Entry 8COM (electron microscopy, 3.30 A resolution); this record covers chains G and I of the 10 polymer chains in the assembly.

# Chain G
Protein: Histone H2A
From: Trypanosoma brucei brucei TREU927
UniProtKB: Q57YA3 (Q57YA3_TRYB2); residues 1-133 here correspond to UniProt positions 2-134 (UniProt number = residue number + 1)
Sequence (133 residues; numbered 1 to 133; the number before each row is that of its first residue):
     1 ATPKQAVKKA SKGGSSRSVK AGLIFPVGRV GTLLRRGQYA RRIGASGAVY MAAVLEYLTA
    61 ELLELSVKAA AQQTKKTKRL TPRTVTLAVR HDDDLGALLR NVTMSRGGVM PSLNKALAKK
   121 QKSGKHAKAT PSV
Disordered / not traced: 1-13, 112-133
From the paper describing this entry:
  - binding site for Widom 601 145 bp DNA (127-mer ordered and built) (chain I): Arg41
  - post-translational modification sites: Lys68 (citing earlier work)

# Chain I
Molecule: Widom 601 145 bp DNA (127-mer ordered and built)
From: synthetic construct
Sequence (145 nucleotides; numbered -72 to 72; the number before each row is that of its first residue; numbers below 1 keep their minus sign (DA-72 is residue -72)):
   -72 ATCGATGTAT ATATCTGACA CGTGCCTGGA GACTAGGGAG TAATCCCCTT GGCGGTTAAA
   -12 ACGCGGGGGA CAGCGCGTAC GTGCGTTTAA GCGGTGCTAG AGCTGTCTAC GACCAATTGA
    48 GCGGCCTCGG CACCGGGATT CTGAT
Disordered / not traced: -72 to -60, 68-72

# Interface between chain G and chain I
Pairs across the interface - 14 pairs, chain G then chain I:
  Gly14(G) with DA47(I), phosphate contact
  Ser15(G) with DA47(I), phosphate contact
  Arg29(G) with DG48(I), hydrogen bond to the phosphate; DC49(I), salt bridge to the phosphate
  Arg35(G) with DA39(I), salt bridge to the phosphate
  Arg42(G) with DG38(I), sugar contact; DA39(I), phosphate contact
  Ile43(G) with DG38(I), sugar contact; DA39(I), hydrogen bond to the phosphate
  Gly44(G) with DG38(I), phosphate contact
  Ala45(G) with DG38(I), hydrogen bond to the phosphate
  Lys75(G) with DA59(I), salt bridge to the phosphate
  Lys78(G) with DC58(I), hydrogen bond to the phosphate
  Arg79(G) with DC58(I), hydrogen bond to the phosphate
Also at the interface, not in a pair above, chain G (14 interface residues in all): Arg41, Thr77, Thr81
Also at the interface, not in a pair above, chain I (8 interface residues in all): DG57

# Summary
Chain G and chain I form an interface of 14 and 8 residues respectively; the contacts include 5 hydrogen bonds
and 3 salt bridges. Polar pairs include Arg29(G)-DG48(I), Ile43(G)-DA39(I) and Ala45(G)-DG38(I). The paper
reports a binding site for Widom 601 145 bp DNA (127-mer ordered and built) (chain I) at Arg41(G); a
modification site at Lys68(G).
Here chain G is Histone H2A (Trypanosoma brucei brucei TREU927) and chain I is Widom 601 145 bp DNA (127-mer
ordered and built) (synthetic construct). Entry 8COM (Structure of the Nucleosome Core Particle from
Trypanosoma brucei) was determined by electron microscopy.
